6UU7 - chains CCC and DDD of the 9 polymer chains in the assembly; structure by X-ray diffraction, 4.40 A resolution (low resolution: residue-level contacts below are approximate; hydrogen-bond / salt-bridge calls are withheld).

# Chain CCC
Name: DNA-directed RNA polymerase subunit beta
Organism: Escherichia coli
Notes: EC 2.7.7.6
UniProtKB: P0A8V4 (RPOB_ECO57); numbering as in UniProt (aligned over 1-1342)
Amino-acid sequence (1342 residues; row label = number of the first residue in the row):
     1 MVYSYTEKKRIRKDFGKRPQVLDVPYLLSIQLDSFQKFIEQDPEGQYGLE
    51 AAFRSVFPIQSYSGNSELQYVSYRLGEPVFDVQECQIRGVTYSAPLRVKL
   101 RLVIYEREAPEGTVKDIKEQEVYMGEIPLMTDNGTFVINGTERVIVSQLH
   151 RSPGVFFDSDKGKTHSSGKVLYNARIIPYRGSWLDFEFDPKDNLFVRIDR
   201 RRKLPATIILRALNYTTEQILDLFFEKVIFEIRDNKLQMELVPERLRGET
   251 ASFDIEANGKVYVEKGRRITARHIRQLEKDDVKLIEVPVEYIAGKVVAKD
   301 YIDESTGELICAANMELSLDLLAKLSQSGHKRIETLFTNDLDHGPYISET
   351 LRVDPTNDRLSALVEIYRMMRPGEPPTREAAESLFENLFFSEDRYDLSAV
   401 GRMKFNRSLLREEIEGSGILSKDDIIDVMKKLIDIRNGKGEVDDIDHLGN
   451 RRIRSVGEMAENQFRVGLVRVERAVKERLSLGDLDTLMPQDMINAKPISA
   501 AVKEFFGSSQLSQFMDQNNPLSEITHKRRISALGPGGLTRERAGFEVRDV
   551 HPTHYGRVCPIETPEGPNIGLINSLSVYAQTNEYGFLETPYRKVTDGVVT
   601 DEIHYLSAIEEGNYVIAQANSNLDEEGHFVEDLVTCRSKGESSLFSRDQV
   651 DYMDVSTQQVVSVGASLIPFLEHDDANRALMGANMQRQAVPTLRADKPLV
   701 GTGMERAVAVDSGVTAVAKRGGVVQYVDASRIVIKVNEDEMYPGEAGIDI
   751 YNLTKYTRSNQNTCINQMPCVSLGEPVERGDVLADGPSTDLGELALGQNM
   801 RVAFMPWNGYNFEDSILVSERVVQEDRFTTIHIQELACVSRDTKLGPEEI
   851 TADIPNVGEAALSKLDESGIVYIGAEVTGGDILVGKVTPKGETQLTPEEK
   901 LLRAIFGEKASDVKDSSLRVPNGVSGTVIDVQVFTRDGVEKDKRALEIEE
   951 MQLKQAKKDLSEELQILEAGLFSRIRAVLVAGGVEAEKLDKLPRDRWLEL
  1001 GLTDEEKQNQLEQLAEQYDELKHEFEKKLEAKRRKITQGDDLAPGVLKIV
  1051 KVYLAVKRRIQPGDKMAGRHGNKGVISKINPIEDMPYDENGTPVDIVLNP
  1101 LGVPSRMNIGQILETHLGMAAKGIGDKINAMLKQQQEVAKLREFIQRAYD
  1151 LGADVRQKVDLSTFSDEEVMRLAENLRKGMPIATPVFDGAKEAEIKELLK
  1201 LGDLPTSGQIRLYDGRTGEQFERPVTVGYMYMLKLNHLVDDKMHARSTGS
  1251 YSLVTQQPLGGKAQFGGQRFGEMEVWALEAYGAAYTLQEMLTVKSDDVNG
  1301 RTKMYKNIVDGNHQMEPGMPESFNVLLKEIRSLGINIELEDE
Not modelled in the structure: 1
Swiss-Prot annotation at these positions:
  - modified residue (N6-acetyllysine): Lys1022, Lys1200

# Chain DDD
Name: DNA-directed RNA polymerase subunit beta'
Organism: Escherichia coli
Notes: EC 2.7.7.6
UniProtKB: P0A8T7 (RPOC_ECOLI); numbering as in UniProt (aligned over 1-1407)
Amino-acid sequence (1407 residues; row label = number of the first residue in the row):
     1 MKDLLKFLKAQTKTEEFDAIKIALASPDMIRSWSFGEVKKPETINYRTFK
    51 PERDGLFCARIFGPVKDYECLCGKYKRLKHRGVICEKCGVEVTQTKVRRE
   101 RMGHIELASPTAHIWFLKSLPSRIGLLLDMPLRDIERVLYFESYVVIEGG
   151 MTNLERQQILTEEQYLDALEEFGDEFDAKMGAEAIQALLKSMDLEQECEQ
   201 LREELNETNSETKRKKLTKRIKLLEAFVQSGNKPEWMILTVLPVLPPDLR
   251 PLVPLDGGRFATSDLNDLYRRVINRNNRLKRLLDLAAPDIIVRNEKRMLQ
   301 EAVDALLDNGRRGRAITGSNKRPLKSLADMIKGKQGRFRQNLLGKRVDYS
   351 GRSVITVGPYLRLHQCGLPKKMALELFKPFIYGKLELRGLATTIKAAKKM
   401 VEREEAVVWDILDEVIREHPVLLNRAPTLHRLGIQAFEPVLIEGKAIQLH
   451 PLVCAAYNADFDGDQMAVHVPLTLEAQLEARALMMSTNNILSPANGEPII
   501 VPSQDVVLGLYYMTRDCVNAKGEGMVLTGPKEAERLYRSGLASLHARVKV
   551 RITEYEKDANGELVAKTSLKDTTVGRAILWMIVPKGLPYSIVNQALGKKA
   601 ISKMLNTCYRILGLKPTVIFADQIMYTGFAYAARSGASVGIDDMVIPEKK
   651 HEIISEAEAEVAEIQEQFQSGLVTAGERYNKVIDIWAAANDRVSKAMMDN
   701 LQTETVINRDGQEEKQVSFNSIYMMADSGARGSAAQIRQLAGMRGLMAKP
   751 DGSIIETPITANFREGLNVLQYFISTHGARKGLADTALKTANSGYLTRRL
   801 VDVAQDLVVTEDDCGTHEGIMMTPVIEGGDVKEPLRDRVLGRVTAEDVLK
   851 PGTADILVPRNTLLHEQWCDLLEENSVDAVKVRSVVSCDTDFGVCAHCYG
   901 RDLARGHIINKGEAIGVIAAQSIGEPGTQLTMRTFHIGGAASRAAAESSI
   951 QVKNKGSIKLSNVKSVVNSSGKLVITSRNTELKLIDEFGRTKESYKVPYG
  1001 AVLAKGDGEQVAGGETVANWDPHTMPVITEVSGFVRFTDMIDGQTITRQT
  1051 DELTGLSSLVVLDSAERTAGGKDLRPALKIVDAQGNDVLIPGTDMPAQYF
  1101 LPGKAIVQLEDGVQISSGDTLARIPQESGGTKDITGGLPRVADLFEARRP
  1151 KEPAILAEISGIVSFGKETKGKRRLVITPVDGSDPYEEMIPKWRQLNVFE
  1201 GERVERGDVISDGPEAPHDILRLRGVHAVTRYIVNEVQDVYRLQGVKIND
  1251 KHIEVIVRQMLRKATIVNAGSSDFLEGEQVEYSRVKIANRELEANGKVGA
  1301 TYSRDLLGITKASLATESFISAASFQETTRVLTEAAVAGKRDELRGLKEN
  1351 VIVGRLIPAGTGYAYHQDRMRRRAAGEAPAAPQVTAEDASASLAELLNAG
  1401 LGGSDNE
Not modelled in the structure: 1-14, 1377-1407
Swiss-Prot annotation at these positions:
  - binding site (Zn(2+)): Cys70, Cys72, Cys85, Cys88, Cys814, Cys888, Cys895, Cys898
  - binding site (Mg(2+)): Asp460, Asp462, Asp464
  - modified residue: Lys983 (N6-acetyllysine)
Metal / ion sites: Zn2+ site 1: Cys72, Cys85, Cys88; Mg2+ site 1: Asp460, Asp462; Mg2+ site 2: Asp460 (together with 2'-3'-dideoxyguanosine-5'-triphosphate); Zn2+ site 2: Cys814, Cys898
Small-molecule neighbours: 2'-3'-dideoxyguanosine-5'-triphosphate (DG3): Arg425, Pro427, Asn458, Asp460, Arg731, Thr786, Thr790, Gln929, Met932, Arg933, His936, Ile937

# Chain CCC / chain DDD interface
Residue-residue contacts - 363 pairs, chain CCC then chain DDD:
  Ser166(CCC) - Lys1151(DDD)
  Ser167(CCC) - Ser1064(DDD)
  Ser167(CCC) - Ala1065(DDD)
  Gly168(CCC) - Ala1065(DDD)
  Lys169(CCC) - Ala1065(DDD)
  Arg267(CCC) - Arg1048(DDD)
  Arg268(CCC) - Arg1048(DDD)
  Arg272(CCC) - Thr1054(DDD)
  Asp340(CCC) - Thr1068(DDD)
  Phe545(CCC) - Lys781(DDD)
  Phe545(CCC) - Leu788(DDD)
  Arg548(CCC) - Arg780(DDD)
  Arg548(CCC) - Leu788(DDD)
  Asp549(CCC) - Pro750(DDD)
  Asp549(CCC) - Arg780(DDD)
  Asp549(CCC) - Lys781(DDD)
  Val550(CCC) - Phe773(DDD)
  Val550(CCC) - Thr776(DDD)
  Val550(CCC) - His777(DDD)
  Val550(CCC) - Arg780(DDD)
  His551(CCC) - Phe773(DDD)
  Pro552(CCC) - Phe773(DDD)
  Tyr555(CCC) - Phe773(DDD)
  Pro560(CCC) - Thr776(DDD)
  Pro560(CCC) - Arg780(DDD)
  Ile561(CCC) - Tyr772(DDD)
  Ile561(CCC) - Thr776(DDD)
  Thr563(CCC) - Arg780(DDD)
  Gly566(CCC) - Ala787(DDD)
  Ile569(CCC) - Leu783(DDD)
  Ile569(CCC) - Ala784(DDD)
  Gln618(CCC) - Val769(DDD)
  Gln618(CCC) - Leu770(DDD)
  Ser642(CCC) - Leu770(DDD)
  Thr657(CCC) - Val769(DDD)
  Val660(CCC) - Val769(DDD)
  Val660(CCC) - Phe773(DDD)
  Leu671(CCC) - Tyr772(DDD)
  Glu672(CCC) - Gly766(DDD)
  Glu672(CCC) - Leu767(DDD)
  His673(CCC) - Phe763(DDD)
  His673(CCC) - Arg764(DDD)
  His673(CCC) - Glu765(DDD)
  His673(CCC) - Gly766(DDD)
  Asp674(CCC) - Phe763(DDD)
  Asp674(CCC) - Tyr772(DDD)
  Asp675(CCC) - Arg744(DDD)
  Asp675(CCC) - Phe763(DDD)
  Asp675(CCC) - Tyr772(DDD)
  Ala676(CCC) - Tyr772(DDD)
  Ala676(CCC) - Ser775(DDD)
  Asn677(CCC) - Ala779(DDD)
  Asn677(CCC) - Leu783(DDD)
  Asn677(CCC) - His936(DDD)
  Ala679(CCC) - Tyr772(DDD)
  Leu680(CCC) - Leu783(DDD)
  Phe804(CCC) - Ala637(DDD)
  Phe804(CCC) - Ser638(DDD)
  Met805(CCC) - Ala637(DDD)
  Pro806(CCC) - Asp505(DDD)
  Pro806(CCC) - Ala632(DDD)
  Pro806(CCC) - Ala633(DDD)
  Pro806(CCC) - Ala637(DDD)
  Trp807(CCC) - Asp505(DDD)
  Trp807(CCC) - Ala633(DDD)
  Asn808(CCC) - Pro359(DDD)
  Asn808(CCC) - Phe629(DDD)
  Asn808(CCC) - Ala633(DDD)
  Gly809(CCC) - Val357(DDD)
  Gly809(CCC) - Pro359(DDD)
  Gly809(CCC) - Phe629(DDD)
  Tyr810(CCC) - Pro359(DDD)
  Tyr810(CCC) - Tyr360(DDD)
  Asn811(CCC) - Asp505(DDD)
  Phe812(CCC) - Val357(DDD)
  Phe812(CCC) - Pro451(DDD)
  Phe812(CCC) - Phe461(DDD)
  Phe812(CCC) - Ser503(DDD)
  Phe812(CCC) - Gln504(DDD)
  Phe812(CCC) - Phe629(DDD)
  Glu813(CCC) - Ala459(DDD)
  Glu813(CCC) - Asp460(DDD)
  Glu813(CCC) - Phe461(DDD)
  Glu813(CCC) - Gln504(DDD)
  Glu813(CCC) - Arg731(DDD)
  Asp814(CCC) - Asp460(DDD)
  Ser815(CCC) - Val357(DDD)
  Ser815(CCC) - Phe461(DDD)
  Arg841(CCC) - Asp256(DDD)
  Arg841(CCC) - Gly257(DDD)
  Gln894(CCC) - Glu69(DDD)
  Gln894(CCC) - Lys76(DDD)
  Pro1062(CCC) - Ala446(DDD)
  Gly1063(CCC) - Val354(DDD)
  Gly1063(CCC) - Ala446(DDD)
  Lys1065(CCC) - Asp462(DDD)
  Lys1073(CCC) - Asp462(DDD)
  Gly1074(CCC) - Phe461(DDD)
  Gly1074(CCC) - Asp462(DDD)
  Val1075(CCC) - Val354(DDD)
  Val1075(CCC) - Ile355(DDD)
  Val1075(CCC) - Thr356(DDD)
  Val1075(CCC) - Phe461(DDD)
  Val1075(CCC) - Asp462(DDD)
  Val1075(CCC) - Gly463(DDD)
  Ile1076(CCC) - Thr356(DDD)
  Ser1077(CCC) - Thr356(DDD)
  Asn1099(CCC) - Gln504(DDD)
  Asn1099(CCC) - Asp505(DDD)
  Pro1100(CCC) - Ala637(DDD)
  Pro1100(CCC) - Ser638(DDD)
  Pro1100(CCC) - Val639(DDD)
  Pro1100(CCC) - Met725(DDD)
  Leu1101(CCC) - Gln504(DDD)
  Leu1101(CCC) - Asp505(DDD)
  Leu1101(CCC) - Met725(DDD)
  Leu1101(CCC) - Ala730(DDD)
  Leu1101(CCC) - Arg731(DDD)
  Pro1104(CCC) - Met725(DDD)
  Pro1104(CCC) - Gln736(DDD)
  Pro1104(CCC) - Leu740(DDD)
  Ser1105(CCC) - Arg731(DDD)
  Ser1105(CCC) - Gln736(DDD)
  Arg1106(CCC) - Asp460(DDD)
  Arg1106(CCC) - Arg731(DDD)
  Met1107(CCC) - Gln736(DDD)
  Met1107(CCC) - Gln739(DDD)
  Met1107(CCC) - Phe763(DDD)
  Ile1109(CCC) - Ile641(DDD)
  Ile1109(CCC) - Met644(DDD)
  Ile1109(CCC) - Leu740(DDD)
  Ile1112(CCC) - Val639(DDD)
  Ile1112(CCC) - Ile641(DDD)
  Leu1113(CCC) - Ile641(DDD)
  His1116(CCC) - Gly640(DDD)
  His1116(CCC) - Ile641(DDD)
  Phe1187(CCC) - Leu767(DDD)
  Phe1187(CCC) - Asn768(DDD)
  Phe1187(CCC) - Val769(DDD)
  Phe1187(CCC) - Tyr772(DDD)
  Glu1192(CCC) - Ile641(DDD)
  Glu1192(CCC) - Asp642(DDD)
  Glu1192(CCC) - Arg764(DDD)
  Lys1196(CCC) - Asp642(DDD)
  Gln1209(CCC) - Gly640(DDD)
  Gln1209(CCC) - Asp643(DDD)
  Glu1219(CCC) - Arg634(DDD)
  Phe1221(CCC) - Ala633(DDD)
  Phe1221(CCC) - Arg634(DDD)
  Glu1222(CCC) - Tyr512(DDD)
  Glu1222(CCC) - Tyr537(DDD)
  Glu1222(CCC) - Arg634(DDD)
  Glu1222(CCC) - Ser635(DDD)
  Arg1223(CCC) - Ser635(DDD)
  Arg1223(CCC) - Gly636(DDD)
  Arg1223(CCC) - Ala637(DDD)
  Arg1223(CCC) - Phe719(DDD)
  Arg1223(CCC) - Ser721(DDD)
  Pro1224(CCC) - Gly636(DDD)
  Pro1224(CCC) - Ser638(DDD)
  Val1225(CCC) - Gly636(DDD)
  Val1225(CCC) - Ser638(DDD)
  Thr1226(CCC) - Ser638(DDD)
  Thr1226(CCC) - Val639(DDD)
  Thr1226(CCC) - Gly640(DDD)
  Val1239(CCC) - Ser353(DDD)
  Val1239(CCC) - Lys445(DDD)
  Asp1240(CCC) - Lys445(DDD)
  Lys1242(CCC) - Gln465(DDD)
  Met1243(CCC) - Arg352(DDD)
  Met1243(CCC) - Met372(DDD)
  Met1243(CCC) - Lys445(DDD)
  His1244(CCC) - Gly351(DDD)
  His1244(CCC) - Arg352(DDD)
  Ala1245(CCC) - Gly351(DDD)
  Ala1245(CCC) - Met372(DDD)
  Ala1245(CCC) - Glu375(DDD)
  Arg1246(CCC) - Asp348(DDD)
  Arg1246(CCC) - Tyr349(DDD)
  Arg1246(CCC) - Ser350(DDD)
  Arg1246(CCC) - Leu376(DDD)
  Ser1247(CCC) - Asp348(DDD)
  Ser1247(CCC) - Tyr349(DDD)
  Ser1247(CCC) - Glu375(DDD)
  Ser1247(CCC) - Leu376(DDD)
  Ser1247(CCC) - Lys378(DDD)
  Thr1248(CCC) - Asp348(DDD)
  Thr1248(CCC) - Tyr349(DDD)
  Tyr1251(CCC) - Asp348(DDD)
  Leu1253(CCC) - Arg99(DDD)
  Leu1253(CCC) - Pro251(DDD)
  Leu1253(CCC) - Val253(DDD)
  Val1254(CCC) - Arg99(DDD)
  Val1254(CCC) - Asp248(DDD)
  Val1254(CCC) - Arg337(DDD)
  Thr1255(CCC) - Asn341(DDD)
  Gln1256(CCC) - Arg99(DDD)
  Gln1257(CCC) - Asn341(DDD)
  Gln1257(CCC) - Lys345(DDD)
  Gln1257(CCC) - Arg346(DDD)
  Pro1258(CCC) - Arg346(DDD)
  Pro1258(CCC) - Val347(DDD)
  Leu1259(CCC) - Arg346(DDD)
  Gly1260(CCC) - Arg346(DDD)
  Phe1265(CCC) - Glu375(DDD)
  Gly1267(CCC) - Arg346(DDD)
  Gly1267(CCC) - Val347(DDD)
  Gly1267(CCC) - Ser350(DDD)
  Gln1268(CCC) - Arg346(DDD)
  Gln1268(CCC) - Val347(DDD)
  Gln1268(CCC) - Ser350(DDD)
  Gln1268(CCC) - Gly351(DDD)
  Gln1268(CCC) - Arg352(DDD)
  Arg1269(CCC) - Arg339(DDD)
  Arg1269(CCC) - Gln340(DDD)
  Arg1269(CCC) - Gly344(DDD)
  Arg1269(CCC) - Lys345(DDD)
  Arg1269(CCC) - Arg346(DDD)
  Phe1270(CCC) - Gly344(DDD)
  Phe1270(CCC) - Lys345(DDD)
  Phe1270(CCC) - Val347(DDD)
  Phe1270(CCC) - His469(DDD)
  Glu1272(CCC) - Arg339(DDD)
  Glu1272(CCC) - Leu343(DDD)
  Glu1272(CCC) - Arg798(DDD)
  Glu1272(CCC) - Lys1348(DDD)
  Met1273(CCC) - Thr428(DDD)
  Glu1274(CCC) - Asn424(DDD)
  Glu1274(CCC) - Thr428(DDD)
  Glu1274(CCC) - Ile434(DDD)
  Trp1276(CCC) - Arg798(DDD)
  Trp1276(CCC) - Val801(DDD)
  Trp1276(CCC) - Val917(DDD)
  Trp1276(CCC) - Gln921(DDD)
  Ala1277(CCC) - Thr428(DDD)
  Ala1277(CCC) - Arg431(DDD)
  Ala1277(CCC) - Ile434(DDD)
  Ala1277(CCC) - Gln921(DDD)
  Leu1278(CCC) - Ile434(DDD)
  Leu1278(CCC) - Met484(DDD)
  Glu1279(CCC) - Ala914(DDD)
  Glu1279(CCC) - Leu1347(DDD)
  Ala1280(CCC) - Arg431(DDD)
  Ala1280(CCC) - Glu913(DDD)
  Ala1280(CCC) - Val917(DDD)
  Ala1280(CCC) - Ile918(DDD)
  Ala1280(CCC) - Gln921(DDD)
  Tyr1281(CCC) - Arg431(DDD)
  Tyr1281(CCC) - Leu432(DDD)
  Tyr1281(CCC) - Ile434(DDD)
  Tyr1281(CCC) - Met484(DDD)
  Tyr1281(CCC) - Asn489(DDD)
  Gly1282(CCC) - Leu483(DDD)
  Gly1282(CCC) - Ala1359(DDD)
  Gly1282(CCC) - Gly1360(DDD)
  Gly1282(CCC) - Thr1361(DDD)
  Ala1283(CCC) - Glu479(DDD)
  Ala1283(CCC) - Met484(DDD)
  Ala1284(CCC) - Glu479(DDD)
  Ala1284(CCC) - Leu1356(DDD)
  Ala1284(CCC) - Ile1357(DDD)
  Ala1284(CCC) - Thr1361(DDD)
  Ala1284(CCC) - Gly1362(DDD)
  Tyr1285(CCC) - Glu475(DDD)
  Tyr1285(CCC) - Glu479(DDD)
  Tyr1285(CCC) - Thr1361(DDD)
  Thr1286(CCC) - Leu422(DDD)
  Thr1286(CCC) - Ala476(DDD)
  Thr1286(CCC) - Glu479(DDD)
  Leu1287(CCC) - Val1351(DDD)
  Leu1287(CCC) - Ile1357(DDD)
  Gln1288(CCC) - Gly1354(DDD)
  Gln1288(CCC) - Arg1355(DDD)
  Gln1288(CCC) - Leu1356(DDD)
  Glu1289(CCC) - Pro471(DDD)
  Glu1289(CCC) - Leu472(DDD)
  Glu1289(CCC) - Thr473(DDD)
  Glu1289(CCC) - Ala476(DDD)
  Met1290(CCC) - Lys345(DDD)
  Met1290(CCC) - Val347(DDD)
  Met1290(CCC) - His469(DDD)
  Leu1291(CCC) - Lys345(DDD)
  Leu1291(CCC) - Val1351(DDD)
  Val1293(CCC) - Asp348(DDD)
  Lys1294(CCC) - Val347(DDD)
  Lys1294(CCC) - Asp348(DDD)
  Lys1294(CCC) - Val470(DDD)
  Lys1294(CCC) - Leu472(DDD)
  Ser1295(CCC) - Lys345(DDD)
  Ser1295(CCC) - Arg346(DDD)
  Asp1296(CCC) - Lys345(DDD)
  Met1304(CCC) - Leu472(DDD)
  Tyr1305(CCC) - Tyr349(DDD)
  Tyr1305(CCC) - Pro379(DDD)
  Tyr1305(CCC) - Tyr382(DDD)
  Ile1308(CCC) - Pro379(DDD)
  Ile1308(CCC) - Phe380(DDD)
  Ile1308(CCC) - Leu472(DDD)
  Val1309(CCC) - Pro379(DDD)
  Val1309(CCC) - Tyr382(DDD)
  Val1309(CCC) - Gly383(DDD)
  His1313(CCC) - Phe380(DDD)
  His1313(CCC) - Leu472(DDD)
  His1313(CCC) - Thr473(DDD)
  His1313(CCC) - Leu474(DDD)
  His1313(CCC) - Gln477(DDD)
  Gln1314(CCC) - Thr473(DDD)
  Met1315(CCC) - Thr473(DDD)
  Met1319(CCC) - Glu15(DDD)
  Met1319(CCC) - Phe17(DDD)
  Met1319(CCC) - Val1353(DDD)
  Pro1320(CCC) - Lys345(DDD)
  Pro1320(CCC) - Val1353(DDD)
  Pro1320(CCC) - Gly1354(DDD)
  Glu1321(CCC) - Arg99(DDD)
  Ser1322(CCC) - Asn341(DDD)
  Ser1322(CCC) - Leu342(DDD)
  Phe1323(CCC) - Ile20(DDD)
  Phe1323(CCC) - Ile1352(DDD)
  Val1325(CCC) - Leu249(DDD)
  Val1325(CCC) - Arg337(DDD)
  Leu1326(CCC) - Phe338(DDD)
  Leu1326(CCC) - Leu342(DDD)
  Lys1328(CCC) - Glu100(DDD)
  Lys1328(CCC) - Met102(DDD)
  Lys1328(CCC) - Leu249(DDD)
  Glu1329(CCC) - Met330(DDD)
  Glu1329(CCC) - Ile331(DDD)
  Glu1329(CCC) - Arg337(DDD)
  Ile1330(CCC) - Ile331(DDD)
  Arg1331(CCC) - Trp33(DDD)
  Arg1331(CCC) - Pro243(DDD)
  Ser1332(CCC) - Met102(DDD)
  Ser1332(CCC) - Pro243(DDD)
  Ser1332(CCC) - Leu245(DDD)
  Ser1332(CCC) - Leu327(DDD)
  Leu1333(CCC) - His113(DDD)
  Leu1333(CCC) - Trp115(DDD)
  Leu1333(CCC) - Leu307(DDD)
  Leu1333(CCC) - Leu327(DDD)
  Gly1334(CCC) - Ala25(DDD)
  Ile1335(CCC) - Ile22(DDD)
  Ile1335(CCC) - Ala23(DDD)
  Ile1335(CCC) - Trp115(DDD)
  Asn1336(CCC) - Lys21(DDD)
  Asn1336(CCC) - Ile22(DDD)
  Asn1336(CCC) - Ala23(DDD)
  Asn1336(CCC) - Ala25(DDD)
  Asn1336(CCC) - Met29(DDD)
  Asn1336(CCC) - Trp33(DDD)
  Ile1337(CCC) - Ile20(DDD)
  Ile1337(CCC) - Lys21(DDD)
  Glu1338(CCC) - Ile20(DDD)
  Glu1338(CCC) - Lys21(DDD)
  Leu1339(CCC) - Phe17(DDD)
  Glu1340(CCC) - Phe17(DDD)
  Glu1340(CCC) - Asp18(DDD)
  Glu1340(CCC) - Ala19(DDD)
  Glu1340(CCC) - Lys21(DDD)
  Glu1340(CCC) - Arg1341(DDD)
  Asp1341(CCC) - Asp18(DDD)
  Glu1342(CCC) - Asp18(DDD)
  Glu1342(CCC) - Gly1376(DDD)
Also at the interface, not in a pair above, chain CCC (170 interface residues in all): Thr270, His554, Cys559, Glu562, Glu565, Gly570, Asn573, Arg637, Arg678, Lys844, Gln1061, Gly1102, Val1103, Gly1271, Val1275, Thr1292, Asn1312, Gly1318
Also at the interface, not in a pair above, chain DDD (193 interface residues in all): Glu16, Leu24, Arg47, Phe49, Lys66, Val244, Tyr269, Ala328, Pro369, Lys371, Ile394, Leu429, Gln435, Cys454, Ala467, Ala630, Met724, Gly732, Asp785, Lys789, Ile937, Gly938, Asp1042, Leu1053, Lys1072, Ala1336

# Summary
The interface between chain CCC and chain DDD involves 170 residues on one side and 193 on the other. Chain
DDD binds 2'-3'-dideoxyguanosine-5'-triphosphate. Cys72(DDD), Cys85(DDD) and Cys88(DDD) coordinate Zn2+ site
1. Curated annotation (UniProt) lists 8 Zn2+-binding residues and 3 Mg2+-binding residues on chain DDD.
Here chain CCC is DNA-directed RNA polymerase subunit beta and chain DDD is DNA-directed RNA polymerase
subunit beta', both from Escherichia coli. Entry 6UU7 (E. coli sigma-S transcription initiation complex with a
6-nt RNA and an NTP ("Old" crystal soaked ...) was determined by X-ray diffraction together with 6UTV, 6UTW,
6UTX, 6UTY, 6UTZ, 6UU0 and 11 further entries from the same study.
